Entry 5CA1 (X-ray diffraction, 2.40 A resolution); this record covers chains C and E of the 6 polymer chains in the assembly.

Chain C:
Protein: Tubulin alpha
Organism: Sus barbatus
Amino-acid sequence (450 residues; row label = number of the first residue in the row):
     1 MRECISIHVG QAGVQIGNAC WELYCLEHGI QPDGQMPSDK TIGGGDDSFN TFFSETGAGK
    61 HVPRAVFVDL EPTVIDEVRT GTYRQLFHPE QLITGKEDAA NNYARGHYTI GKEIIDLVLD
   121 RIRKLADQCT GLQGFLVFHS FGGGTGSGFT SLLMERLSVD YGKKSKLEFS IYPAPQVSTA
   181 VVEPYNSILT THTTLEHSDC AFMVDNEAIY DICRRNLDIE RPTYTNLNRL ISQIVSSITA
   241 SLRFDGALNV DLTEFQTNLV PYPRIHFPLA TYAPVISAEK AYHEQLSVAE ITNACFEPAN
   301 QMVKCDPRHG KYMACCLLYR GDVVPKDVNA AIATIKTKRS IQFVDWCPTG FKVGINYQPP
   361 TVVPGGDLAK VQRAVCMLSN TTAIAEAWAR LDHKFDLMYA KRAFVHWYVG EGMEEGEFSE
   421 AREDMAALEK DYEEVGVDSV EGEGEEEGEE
Disordered / not traced: 441-450
Ion coordination: Ca2+: Asp-39, Thr-41, Gly-44, Glu-55
Small-molecule neighbours: GTP (guanosine-5'-triphosphate): Gly-10, Gln-11, Ala-12, Gln-15, Ile-16, Asp-69, Asp-98, Ala-99, Ala-100, Asn-101, Ser-140, Gly-142, Gly-143, Gly-144, Thr-145, Gly-146, Ile-171, Pro-173, Val-177, Ser-178, Glu-183, Asn-206, Tyr-224, Leu-227, Asn-228, Ile-231

Chain E:
Protein: Stathmin-4
Organism: Rattus norvegicus
Reference sequence: P63043 (STMN4_RAT); residues 5-145 here correspond to UniProt positions 49-189 (UniProt number = residue number + 44)
Amino-acid sequence (143 residues; numbered 3 to 145; the number before each row is that of its first residue):
     3 MADMEVIELN KCTSGQSFEV ILKPPSFDGV PEFNASLPRR RDPSLEEIQK KLEAAEERRK
    63 YQEAELLKHL AEKREHEREV IQKAIEENNN FIKMAKEKLA QKMESNKENR EAHLAAMLER
   123 LQEKDKHAEE VRKNKELKEE ASR
Disordered / not traced: 3-5, 29-43, 142-145
Construct notes: expression tag (3-4)
UniProt features mapped onto this chain:
  - modified residue: Ser-46 (Phosphoserine)

Chain C / chain E interface:
Residue-residue contacts (30; chain C residue first):
  His-107(C) / Lys-104(E)
  His-107(C) / Met-105(E)
  Tyr-108(C) / Lys-104(E)
  Tyr-108(C) / Met-105(E)  hydrophobic
  Tyr-108(C) / Asn-108(E)
  Thr-109(C) / Arg-112(E)
  Lys-112(C) / Met-105(E)
  Glu-155(C) / Leu-101(E)
  Glu-155(C) / Lys-104(E)  salt bridge
  Arg-156(C) / Leu-101(E)
  Ser-158(C) / Phe-93(E)
  Ser-158(C) / Ile-94(E)
  Val-159(C) / Ile-94(E)
  Val-159(C) / Lys-98(E)
  Gly-162(C) / Asn-90(E)
  Gly-162(C) / Ile-94(E)
  Lys-163(C) / Asn-90(E)
  Lys-163(C) / Phe-93(E)
  Thr-193(C) / Lys-104(E)
  Glu-196(C) / Phe-93(E)
  His-197(C) / Phe-93(E)
  Gly-410(C) / His-115(E)
  Glu-411(C) / Asn-108(E)  hydrogen bond (backbone-side chain)
  Glu-411(C) / Arg-112(E)  salt bridge
  Gly-412(C) / Asn-108(E)  hydrogen bond (backbone-side chain)
  Gly-412(C) / Asn-111(E)  hydrogen bond (backbone-side chain)
  Gly-412(C) / Arg-112(E)
  Met-413(C) / Asn-108(E)
  Glu-414(C) / Ser-107(E)  hydrogen bond
  Glu-414(C) / Asn-111(E)  hydrogen bond
Also at the interface, not in a pair above, chain C (19 interface residues in all): Leu-152
Also at the interface, not in a pair above, chain E (13 interface residues in all): Ala-97

In short:
Chain C and chain E form an interface of 19 and 13 residues respectively, with 5 hydrogen bonds and 2 salt
bridges. Polar pairs include Glu-155(C)/Lys-104(E), Glu-411(C)/Arg-112(E) and Glu-411(C)/Asn-108(E). Chain C
binds GTP. The Ca2+ site is built by Asp-39(C), Thr-41(C), Gly-44(C) and Glu-55(C).
Chain C is Tubulin alpha (Sus barbatus) and chain E is Stathmin-4 (Rattus norvegicus); the structure, Crystal
structure of T2R-TTL-Nocodazole complex, was determined by X-ray diffraction together with 5C8Y, 5CA0 and 5CB4
from the same study.
